Entry 8XWP (electron microscopy, 3.21 A resolution); this record covers chains B and D of the 6 polymer chains in the assembly.

== Chain B ==
Protein: Guanine nucleotide-binding protein G(I)/G(S)/G(T) subunit beta-1
Organism: Homo sapiens
Reference sequence: P62873 (GBB1_HUMAN); residue numbers follow UniProt; this construct covers 2-340
Sequence (344 residues; numbered -3 to 340; the number before each row is that of its first residue; numbers below 1 keep their minus sign (Pro-3 is residue -3)):
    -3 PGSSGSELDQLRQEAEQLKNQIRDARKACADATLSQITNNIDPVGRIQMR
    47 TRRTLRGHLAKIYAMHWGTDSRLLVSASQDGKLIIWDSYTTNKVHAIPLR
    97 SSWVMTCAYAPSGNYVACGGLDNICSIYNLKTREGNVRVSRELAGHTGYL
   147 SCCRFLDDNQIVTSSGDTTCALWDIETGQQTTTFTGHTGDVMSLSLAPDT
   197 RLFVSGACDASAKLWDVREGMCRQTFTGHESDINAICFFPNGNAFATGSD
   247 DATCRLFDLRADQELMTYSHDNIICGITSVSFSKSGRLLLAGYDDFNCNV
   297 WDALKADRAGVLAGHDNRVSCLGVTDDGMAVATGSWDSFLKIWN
Not modelled in the structure: -3 to 2
Differences from the reference sequence: expression tag (-3 to 1)
Curated features (UniProtKB/Swiss-Prot):
  - modified residue: Ser2 (N-acetylserine), His266 (Phosphohistidine)
  - natural variant: Leu30 (L30F: In MRD42; uncertain significance), Arg52 (R52G: In MRD42), Gly64 (G64V: In MRD42), Asp76 (D76E: In MRD42; D76G: In MRD42), Gly77 (G77S: In MRD42), Lys78 (K78R: In MRD42), Ile80 (I80N: In MRD42; I80T: In MRD42), His91 (H91R: In MRD42; uncertain significance), Ala92 (A92T: In MRD42), Pro94 (P94S: In MRD42), Leu95 (L95P: In MRD42), Arg96 (R96L: In MRD42), 5 further natural variant entries in UniProt
Disulfides: Cys121-Cys149

== Chain D ==
Protein: SCFV16
Organism: Mus musculus
Notes: antibody fragment or engineered binder
Sequence (277 residues; each row starts with the number of its first residue; note: 3 numbers in that range are skipped by the numbering (no residue carries them; nothing is unmodelled there); a row labelled like 120A-120O holds insertion residues (120A, then the next letters in order); numbers below 1 keep their minus sign (Met-19 is residue -19)):
   -19 MVSAIVLYVLLAAAAHSAFADVQLVESGGGLVQPGGSRKLSCSASGFAFS
    31 SFGMHWVRQAPEKGLEWVAYISSGSGTIYYADTVKGRFTISRDDPKNTLF
    81 LQMTSLRSEDTAMYYCVRSIYYYGSSPFDFWGQGTTLTVS
120A-120O SGGGGSGGGGSGGGG
   124 SDIVMTQATSSVPVTPGESVSISCRSSKSLLHSNGNTYLYWFLQRPGQSP
   174 QLLIYRMSNLASGVPDRFSGSGSGTAFTLTISRLEAEDVGVYYCMQHLEY
   224 PLTFGAGTKLELKGSLEVLFQG
Not modelled in the structure: -19 to 1, 120A-120O, 236-245
Disulfides: Cys147-Cys217

== How chain B and chain D interact ==
Residue-residue contacts (13; chain B residue first):
  Arg68(B) with Tyr103(D)
  Leu69(B) with Tyr103(D), hydrophobic
  Val90(B) with Tyr102(D), hydrophobic
  Lys127(B) with Tyr102(D); Gly104(D), hydrogen bond (side chain-backbone)
  Arg129(B) with Arg98(D), hydrogen bond (backbone-side chain); Asp109(D), salt bridge; Phe110(D)
  Glu130(B) with Gly26(D); Phe27(D); Ala28(D), hydrogen bond (backbone-backbone); Phe32(D)
  Gly131(B) with Phe32(D)
Interface residues without a listed pair, chain B (10 interface residues in all): Asp83, His91, Asn132
Interface residues without a listed pair, chain D (13 interface residues in all): Val2, Ile100, Ser105

== Overview ==
10 residues of chain B face 13 of chain D across their interface, with 3 hydrogen bonds and 1 salt bridge.
Polar pairs include Arg129(B)-Asp109(D), Lys127(B)-Gly104(D) and Arg129(B)-Arg98(D).
Chain B is Guanine nucleotide-binding protein G(I)/G(S)/G(T) subunit beta-1 (Homo sapiens) and chain D is
SCFV16 (Mus musculus); the structure, Cryo-EM structure of ET-1 bound ETBR-DNGI complex, was determined by
electron microscopy, deposited together with 8XWQ and 8ZRT.
